PDB entry 6ZTW | X-ray diffraction, 1.84 A resolution | chains A and D of the 4 polymer chains in the assembly

== Chain A (and D) ==
Protein: Catalase HPII
Organism: Escherichia coli K-12
Notes: EC 1.11.1.6; engineered mutation(s): S99N; chain D of this document is another copy of the same molecule, construct and numbering; everything in this record applies to it too
Reference sequence: P21179 (CATE_ECOLI); residues 1-753 here = UniProt positions 1-753
Sequence (753 residues; numbered 1 to 753; the number before each row is that of its first residue):
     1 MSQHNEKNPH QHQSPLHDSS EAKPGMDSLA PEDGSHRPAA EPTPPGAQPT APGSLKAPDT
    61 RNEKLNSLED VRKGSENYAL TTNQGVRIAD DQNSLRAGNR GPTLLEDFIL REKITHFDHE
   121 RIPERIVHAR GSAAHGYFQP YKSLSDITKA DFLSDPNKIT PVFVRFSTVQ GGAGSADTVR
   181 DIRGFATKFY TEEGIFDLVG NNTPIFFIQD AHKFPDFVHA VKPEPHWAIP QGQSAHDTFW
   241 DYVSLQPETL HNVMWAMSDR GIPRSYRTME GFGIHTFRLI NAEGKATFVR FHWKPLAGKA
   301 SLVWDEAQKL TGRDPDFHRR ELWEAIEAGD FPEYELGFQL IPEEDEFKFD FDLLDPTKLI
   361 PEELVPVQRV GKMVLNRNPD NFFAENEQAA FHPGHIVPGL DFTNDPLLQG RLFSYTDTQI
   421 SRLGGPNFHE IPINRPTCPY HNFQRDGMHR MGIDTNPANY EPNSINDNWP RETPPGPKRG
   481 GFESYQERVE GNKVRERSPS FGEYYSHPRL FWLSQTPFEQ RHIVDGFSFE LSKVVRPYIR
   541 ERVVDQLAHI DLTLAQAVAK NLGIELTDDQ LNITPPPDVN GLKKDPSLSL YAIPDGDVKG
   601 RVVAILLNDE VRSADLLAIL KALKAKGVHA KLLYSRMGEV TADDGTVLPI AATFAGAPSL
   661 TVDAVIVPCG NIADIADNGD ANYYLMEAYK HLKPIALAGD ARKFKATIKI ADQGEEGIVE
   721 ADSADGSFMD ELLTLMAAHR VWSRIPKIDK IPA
Not modelled in the structure: 1-27
Modified residues: C669 (cysteinesulfonic acid; OCS)
Differences from the reference sequence: variant N99 (Ser in P21179)
Ion coordination: cis-heme d hydroxychlorin gamma-spirolactone Fe near Y415 (its only coordinating residue here)
Residues lining bound ligands:
  - cis-heme d hydroxychlorin gamma-spirolactone (HDD), molecule 1: I114, F117, D118
  - cis-heme d hydroxychlorin gamma-spirolactone (HDD), molecule 2: R125, I126, V127, H128, R165, S167, G184, F185, A186, V199, G200, N201, F206, A211, F214, I274, H275, A389, F391, L407, G410, R411, S414, Y415, T418, Q419, R422

== How chain A and chain D interact ==
Contacting residue pairs (268; chain A residue first):
  L29(A) with R542(D), hydrogen bond (backbone-side chain)
  A30(A) with R542(D)
  P31(A) with Y538(D); R542(D)
  S35(A) with Y538(D)
  H36(A) with R536(D), hydrogen bond (backbone-side chain); Y538(D)
  Q48(A) with V535(D)
  P49(A) with V535(D); R536(D)
  T50(A) with H226(D), hydrogen bond; W227(D)
  A51(A) with H226(D)
  P52(A) with H226(D)
  D90(A) with R495(D)
  D91(A) with H212(D), salt bridge; K213(D), hydrogen bond (backbone-side chain); D216(D)
  Q92(A) with D210(D); K213(D), hydrogen bond; R497(D), hydrogen bond (backbone-side chain)
  N93(A) with D210(D); H212(D); R495(D); E496(D); R497(D), hydrogen bond
  S94(A) with D210(D), hydrogen bond; H212(D); V494(D); R495(D)
  L95(A) with K493(D); V494(D); R495(D)
  R96(A) with D210(D), salt bridge; P406(D); N492(D); K493(D); V494(D), hydrogen bond (backbone-backbone); E496(D), hydrogen bond (side chain-backbone); R497(D)
  A97(A) with V489(D), hydrophobic; N492(D)
  G98(A) with G491(D); N492(D), hydrogen bond (backbone-backbone); V494(D)
  N99(A) with V494(D); E496(D), hydrogen bond; S498(D); P499(D)
  R100(A) with E346(D), salt bridge; F347(D); D352(D), salt bridge; L354(D); N404(D), hydrogen bond (backbone-side chain); S498(D)
  G101(A) with N404(D)
  P102(A) with N404(D); Q409(D); V489(D)
  T103(A) with Q409(D), hydrogen bond (backbone-side chain)
  L104(A) with K493(D)
  E106(A) with K493(D), salt bridge
  D107(A) with R495(D), salt bridge
  I109(A) with H212(D); R495(D)
  L110(A) with H212(D)
  R111(A) with F413(D)
  K113(A) with H212(D), hydrogen bond (side chain-backbone); D216(D), salt bridge
  I114(A) with A211(D); P215(D); F413(D), hydrophobic; S414(D)
  T115(A) with F413(D); D417(D)
  F117(A) with I126(D), hydrophobic; F214(D), hydrophobic; P215(D), hydrophobic; V218(D), hydrophobic
  D118(A) with I126(D); F413(D); S414(D), hydrogen bond; D417(D); T418(D), hydrogen bond (backbone-side chain)
  H119(A) with D417(D), salt bridge; T418(D); S421(D), hydrogen bond
  E120(A) with I126(D); H219(D), salt bridge
  R121(A) with P123(D); E124(D); I126(D), hydrogen bond (side chain-backbone); K222(D)
  P123(A) with R121(D); P123(D)
  E124(A) with R121(D)
  I126(A) with F117(D); D118(D); E120(D); R121(D), hydrogen bond (backbone-side chain)
  G174(A) with G174(D); S175(D); Q231(D)
  S175(A) with G174(D)
  D210(A) with N93(D); S94(D), hydrogen bond; R96(D), salt bridge
  A211(A) with I114(D)
  H212(A) with D91(D), salt bridge; N93(D); S94(D); I109(D); L110(D); K113(D), hydrogen bond (backbone-side chain)
  K213(A) with D91(D), hydrogen bond (side chain-backbone); Q92(D), hydrogen bond
  F214(A) with F117(D), hydrophobic
  P215(A) with I114(D); F117(D), hydrophobic
  D216(A) with D91(D); K113(D), salt bridge
  V218(A) with F117(D), hydrophobic
  H219(A) with E120(D), salt bridge
  K222(A) with R121(D)
  P225(A) with N381(D); F382(D), hydrogen bond (backbone-backbone)
  H226(A) with T50(D), hydrogen bond; A51(D); P52(D); W323(D); D380(D); F382(D), hydrogen bond (backbone-backbone)
  W227(A) with T50(D); R319(D); R320(D); W323(D), hydrophobic; F382(D)
  A228(A) with R319(D), hydrogen bond (backbone-side chain); F382(D), hydrophobic
  I229(A) with D316(D); R319(D); R320(D)
  P230(A) with D316(D)
  Q231(A) with G174(D); D316(D), hydrogen bond (backbone-side chain)
  Q233(A) with P315(D)
  D305(A) with R313(D), salt bridge
  Q308(A) with G312(D); R313(D), hydrogen bond
  K309(A) with R313(D)
  T311(A) with G312(D), hydrogen bond (side chain-backbone)
  G312(A) with Q308(D); T311(D); G312(D)
  R313(A) with D305(D), salt bridge; Q308(D), hydrogen bond; K309(D)
  P315(A) with Q233(D)
  D316(A) with I229(D); P230(D); Q231(D), hydrogen bond (side chain-backbone)
  R319(A) with W227(D); A228(D), hydrogen bond (side chain-backbone); I229(D)
  R320(A) with W227(D); I229(D)
  W323(A) with H226(D); W227(D), hydrophobic
  E324(A) with W227(D)
  E346(A) with R100(D), salt bridge
  F347(A) with R100(D)
  D352(A) with R100(D), salt bridge
  L354(A) with R100(D)
  D380(A) with H226(D)
  N381(A) with P225(D)
  F382(A) with P225(D), hydrogen bond (backbone-backbone); H226(D), hydrogen bond (backbone-backbone); W227(D); A228(D), hydrophobic
  N404(A) with R100(D), hydrogen bond (side chain-backbone); G101(D); P102(D)
  P406(A) with R96(D)
  Q409(A) with P102(D); T103(D), hydrogen bond (side chain-backbone)
  F413(A) with R111(D); I114(D), hydrophobic; T115(D); D118(D)
  S414(A) with D118(D), hydrogen bond
  D417(A) with T115(D); D118(D); H119(D), salt bridge
  T418(A) with D118(D), hydrogen bond (side chain-backbone); H119(D)
  S421(A) with H119(D), hydrogen bond
  V489(A) with A97(D), hydrophobic; P102(D)
  G491(A) with G98(D)
  N492(A) with R96(D); A97(D); G98(D), hydrogen bond (backbone-backbone)
  K493(A) with L95(D); R96(D); L104(D); E106(D), salt bridge
  V494(A) with S94(D); L95(D); R96(D), hydrogen bond (backbone-backbone); G98(D); N99(D)
  R495(A) with D90(D); N93(D); S94(D); L95(D); D107(D), salt bridge
  E496(A) with N93(D); R96(D), hydrogen bond (backbone-side chain); N99(D), hydrogen bond
  R497(A) with Q92(D), hydrogen bond (side chain-backbone); N93(D), hydrogen bond; R96(D)
  S498(A) with N99(D)
  P499(A) with N99(D)
  S532(A) with M637(D)
  K533(A) with G656(D)
  V535(A) with Q48(D); P49(D)
  R536(A) with H36(D), hydrogen bond (side chain-backbone); P49(D)
  Y538(A) with P31(D); S35(D); H36(D)
  R540(A) with M637(D)
  R542(A) with L29(D), hydrogen bond (side chain-backbone); P31(D)
  K560(A) with R636(D)
  N561(A) with R636(D); M637(D), hydrogen bond (backbone-backbone)
  L562(A) with M637(D); G638(D), hydrogen bond (backbone-backbone)
  G563(A) with M637(D), hydrogen bond (backbone-backbone)
  R636(A) with K560(D); N561(D)
  M637(A) with S532(D); R540(D); N561(D), hydrogen bond (backbone-backbone); L562(D); G563(D), hydrogen bond (backbone-backbone)
  G638(A) with L562(D)
  G656(A) with K533(D), hydrogen bond (backbone-side chain)
  D677(A) with K750(D), hydrogen bond (backbone-side chain)
  G679(A) with D749(D), hydrogen bond (backbone-backbone); I751(D); P752(D)
  Y683(A) with Y683(D); P752(D); A753(D), hydrophobic
  M686(A) with P752(D), hydrophobic
  D749(A) with G679(D), hydrogen bond (backbone-backbone)
  K750(A) with D677(D); G679(D)
  I751(A) with G679(D)
  P752(A) with G679(D); N682(D); Y683(D); M686(D), hydrophobic
  A753(A) with Y683(D), hydrophobic
Other interface residues (no listed pair), chain A (137 interface residues in all): I122, R125, V127, R130, L245, Q246, I420, E490, S500, F529, A655, N678, D680, N682, K690
Other interface residues (no listed pair), chain D (137 interface residues in all): A30, I122, R125, V127, R130, L245, Q246, E324, I420, E490, S500, F529, A655, N678, D680, K690

== Overview ==
Chain A and chain D each contribute 137 residues to their interface, with 58 hydrogen bonds and 20 salt
bridges. Polar contacts include D91(A)-H212(D), R96(A)-D210(D) and R100(A)-E346(D). Chain A binds cis-heme d
hydroxychlorin gamma-spirolactone.
Chain A and chain D are both Catalase HPII (Escherichia coli K-12); the structure, Crystal Structure of
catalase HPII from Escherichia coli (serendipitously crystallized), was determined by X-ray diffraction
together with 6ZTV and 6ZTX from the same study.
